PDB entry 9BPV | electron microscopy, 3.00 A resolution | chains A and B of the 3 polymer chains in the assembly

[Chain A]
Protein: Interleukin-10 receptor subunit beta
Organism: Homo sapiens
UniProt: Q08334 (I10R2_HUMAN); residues 20-220 here = UniProt positions 20-220
Amino-acid sequence (212 residues; each row starts with the number of its first residue):
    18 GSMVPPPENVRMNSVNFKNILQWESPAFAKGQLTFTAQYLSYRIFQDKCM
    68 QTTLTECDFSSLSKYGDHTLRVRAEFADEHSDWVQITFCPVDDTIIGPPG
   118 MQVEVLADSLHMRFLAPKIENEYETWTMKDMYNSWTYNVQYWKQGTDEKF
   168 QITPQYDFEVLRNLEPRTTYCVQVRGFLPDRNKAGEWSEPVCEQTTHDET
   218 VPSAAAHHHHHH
Unresolved in the structure: 18-19, 215-229
Construct notes: expression tag (18-19, 221-229); conflict Gln-49 (Asn in Q08334), Gln-68 (Asn in Q08334), Gln-102 (Asn in Q08334), Asp-147 (Asn in Q08334), Met-148 (Val in Q08334), Gln-161 (Asn in Q08334), Arg-184 (Trp in Q08334)
Swiss-Prot annotation at these positions:
  - natural variant: Lys-47 (K47E: Risk factor for HBV infection)
Disulfides: Cys-66/Cys-74, Cys-188/Cys-209

[Chain B]
Protein: Interferon lambda receptor 1
Organism: Homo sapiens
UniProt: Q8IU57 (INLR1_HUMAN); residues 1-206 here correspond to UniProt positions 21-226 (UniProt number = residue number + 20)
Amino-acid sequence (209 residues; numbered 1 to 209; the number before each row is that of its first residue):
     1 RPRLAPPQNVTLLSQNFSVYLTWLPGLGNPQDVTYFVAYQSSPTRRRWRE
    51 VEECAGTKELLCSMMCLKKQDLYNKFKGRVRTVSPSSKSPWVESEYLDYL
   101 FEVEPAPPVLVLTQTEEILSANATYQLPPCMPPLDLKYEVAFWKEGAGNK
   151 TLFPVTPHGQPVQITLQPAASEHHCLSARTIYTFSVPKYSKFSKPTCFLL
   201 EVPEANAAA
Unresolved in the structure: 1-5, 202-209
Construct notes: expression tag (207-209)
Swiss-Prot annotation at these positions:
  - glycosylation (N-linked (GlcNAc...) asparagine): Asn-9, Asn-16, Asn-122, Asn-149
Disulfides: Cys-54/Cys-62, Cys-66/Cys-130, Cys-175/Cys-197
Covalent attachments: N-acetylglucosamine (NAG) linked to Asn-9, Asn-122

[Interface between chain A and chain B]
Residue-residue contacts - 29 pairs, chain A then chain B:
  Glu-121(A) / Thr-165(B)  hydrogen bond
  Glu-121(A) / Gln-167(B)  hydrogen bond
  Leu-123(A) / Glu-117(B)
  Leu-123(A) / Leu-166(B)
  Leu-123(A) / Gln-167(B)
  Ser-126(A) / Glu-117(B)
  His-128(A) / Glu-117(B)  salt bridge
  His-128(A) / Thr-165(B)
  Arg-130(A) / Phe-153(B)
  Arg-130(A) / Pro-154(B)
  Arg-130(A) / Gln-163(B)  hydrogen bond (side chain-backbone)
  Leu-132(A) / Pro-154(B)  hydrophobic
  Tyr-140(A) / Ser-185(B)
  Tyr-140(A) / Val-186(B)
  Tyr-140(A) / Pro-187(B)  hydrophobic
  Glu-141(A) / Val-155(B)
  Glu-141(A) / Tyr-189(B)  hydrogen bond
  Thr-142(A) / Lys-137(B)
  Thr-142(A) / Ile-181(B)
  Thr-142(A) / Thr-183(B)  hydrogen bond
  Asp-147(A) / Lys-137(B)  salt bridge
  Tyr-173(A) / Gln-160(B)
  Tyr-173(A) / Pro-161(B)
  Asp-174(A) / Gln-160(B)
  Phe-175(A) / Ile-118(B)  hydrophobic
  Phe-175(A) / Gln-163(B)
  Phe-175(A) / Thr-165(B)
  Val-177(A) / Ile-118(B)  hydrophobic
  Arg-179(A) / Glu-117(B)  salt bridge
Interface residues without a listed pair, chain B (20 interface residues in all): Ile-164, Pro-168

[In short]
Chain A and chain B form an interface of 15 and 20 residues respectively, with 5 hydrogen bonds and 3 salt
bridges. Among the polar pairs are His-128(A)/Glu-117(B), Asp-147(A)/Lys-137(B) and Arg-179(A)/Glu-117(B).
Covalently linked N-acetylglucosamine: at Asn-9(B) and Asn-122(B).
Here chain A is Interleukin-10 receptor subunit beta and chain B is Interferon lambda receptor 1, both from
Homo sapiens. Entry 9BPV (Structure of the IFN-lambda3/IFN-lambdaR1/IL-10Rbeta receptor complex with an
engineered IL-10Rbeta) was determined by electron microscopy, deposited together with 9BPU.
